PDB entry 3J9K | electron microscopy, 4.10 A resolution (low resolution: residue-level contacts below are approximate; hydrogen-bond / salt-bridge calls are withheld) | chains A and S of the 32 polymer chains in the assembly

Chain A (and S):
Name: Apaf-1 related killer DARK
Organism: Drosophila melanogaster
Notes: chain S of this document is another copy of the same molecule, construct and numbering; everything in this record applies to it too
UniProtKB: Q7KLI1 (Q7KLI1_DROME); residues 1-583 carry their UniProt numbers (583 of 1102 residues fall inside the UniProt entry; the rest is not from it)
Amino-acid sequence (1102 residues; each row starts with the number of its first residue; note: 145 numbers in that range are skipped by the numbering (no residue carries them; nothing is unmodelled there); X marks 519 residues of unknown identity (built as UNK)):
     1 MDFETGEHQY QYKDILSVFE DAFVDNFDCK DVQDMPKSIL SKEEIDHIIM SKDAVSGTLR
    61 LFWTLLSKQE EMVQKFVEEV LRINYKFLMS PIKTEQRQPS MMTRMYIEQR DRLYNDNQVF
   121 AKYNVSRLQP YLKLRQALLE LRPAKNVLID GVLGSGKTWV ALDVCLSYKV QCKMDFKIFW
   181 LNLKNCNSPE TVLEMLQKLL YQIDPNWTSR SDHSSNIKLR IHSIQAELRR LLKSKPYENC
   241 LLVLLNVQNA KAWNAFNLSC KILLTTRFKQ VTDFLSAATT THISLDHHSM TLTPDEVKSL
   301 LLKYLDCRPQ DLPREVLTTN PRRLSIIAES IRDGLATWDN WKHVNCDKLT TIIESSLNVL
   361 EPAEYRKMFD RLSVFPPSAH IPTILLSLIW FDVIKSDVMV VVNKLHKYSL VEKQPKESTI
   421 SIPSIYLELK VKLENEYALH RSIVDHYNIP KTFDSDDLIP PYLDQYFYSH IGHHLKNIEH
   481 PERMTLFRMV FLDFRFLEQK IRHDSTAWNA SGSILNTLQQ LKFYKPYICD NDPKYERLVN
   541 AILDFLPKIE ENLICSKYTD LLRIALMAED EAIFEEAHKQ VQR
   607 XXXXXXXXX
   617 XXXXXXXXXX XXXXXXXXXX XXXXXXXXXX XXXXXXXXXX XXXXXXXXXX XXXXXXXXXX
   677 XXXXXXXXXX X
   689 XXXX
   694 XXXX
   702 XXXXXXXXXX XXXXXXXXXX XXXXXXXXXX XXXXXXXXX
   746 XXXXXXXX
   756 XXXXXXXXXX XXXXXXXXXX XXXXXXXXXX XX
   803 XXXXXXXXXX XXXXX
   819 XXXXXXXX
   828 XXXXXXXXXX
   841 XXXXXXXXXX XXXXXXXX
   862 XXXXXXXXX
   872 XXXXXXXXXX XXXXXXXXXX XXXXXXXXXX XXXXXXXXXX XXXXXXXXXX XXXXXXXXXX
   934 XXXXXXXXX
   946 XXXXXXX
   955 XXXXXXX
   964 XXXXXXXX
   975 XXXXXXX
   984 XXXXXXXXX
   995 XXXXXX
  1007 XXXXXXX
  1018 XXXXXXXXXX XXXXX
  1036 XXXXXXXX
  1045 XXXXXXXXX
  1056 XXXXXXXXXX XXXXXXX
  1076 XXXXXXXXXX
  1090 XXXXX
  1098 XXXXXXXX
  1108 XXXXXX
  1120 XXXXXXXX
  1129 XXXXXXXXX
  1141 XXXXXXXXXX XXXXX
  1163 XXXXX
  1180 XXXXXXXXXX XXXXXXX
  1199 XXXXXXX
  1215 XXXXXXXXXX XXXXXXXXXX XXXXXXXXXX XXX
Disordered / not traced: 1-9, 334-335, 390-395, 416-417, 504-515, 531, 550-555, 1247
Ligand contacts: ADP (adenosine-5'-diphosphate): Y123, N124, V125, R127, G154, S155, G156, K157, T158, W159, N246, L300, Y304, P321, R322, S325

How chain A and chain S interact:
Pairs across the interface (27):
  E140(A) - Q11(S)
  R142(A) - D14(S)
  R142(A) - D111(S)
  A144(A) - E108(S)
  A144(A) - D111(S)
  A144(A) - N115(S)
  N146(A) - N115(S)
  H213(A) - S209(S)
  L219(A) - E194(S)
  L219(A) - Q197(S)
  L219(A) - Y201(S)
  H222(A) - K198(S)
  S223(A) - Y201(S)
  A226(A) - Y201(S)
  A226(A) - P205(S)
  E227(A) - P205(S)
  R229(A) - R112(S)
  R229(A) - D116(S)
  R230(A) - P205(S)
  W253(A) - N115(S)
  N257(A) - D116(S)
  S259(A) - E108(S)
  S276(A) - K122(S)
  T279(A) - N115(S)
  T279(A) - Q118(S)
  N403(A) - D333(S)
  K413(A) - D333(S)
Also at the interface, not in a pair above, chain A (28 interface residues in all): P143, K145, K233, K269, F274, L275, A277, A278, T280
Also at the interface, not in a pair above, chain S (20 interface residues in all): Y114, A121, N206, R332

In short:
Chain A and chain S form an interface of 28 and 20 residues respectively. Bound to chain A: ADP.
Both chains are Apaf-1 related killer DARK (Drosophila melanogaster). Entry 3J9K (Structure of Dark apoptosome
in complex with Dronc CARD domain) was determined by electron microscopy together with 3J9L from the same
study.
